8HQS - chains F and G of the 7 polymer chains in the assembly; structure by electron microscopy, 3.20 A resolution.

Chain F:
Molecule: Non-structural maintenance of chromosomes element 1
Source organism: Saccharomyces cerevisiae S288C
Notes: EC 2.3.2.27
UniProt: Q07913 (NSE1_YEAST); residues 1-336 here = UniProt positions 1-336
Amino-acid sequence (336 residues; numbered 1 to 336; the number before each row is that of its first residue):
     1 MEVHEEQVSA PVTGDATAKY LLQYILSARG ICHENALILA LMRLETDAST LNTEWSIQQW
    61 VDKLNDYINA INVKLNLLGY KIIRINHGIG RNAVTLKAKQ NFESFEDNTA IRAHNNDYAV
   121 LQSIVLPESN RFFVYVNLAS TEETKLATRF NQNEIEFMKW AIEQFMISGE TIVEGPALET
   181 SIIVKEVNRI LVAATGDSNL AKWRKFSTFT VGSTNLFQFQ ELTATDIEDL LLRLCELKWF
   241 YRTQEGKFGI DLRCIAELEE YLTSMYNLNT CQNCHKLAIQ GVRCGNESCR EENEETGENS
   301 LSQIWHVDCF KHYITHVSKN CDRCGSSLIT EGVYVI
Not modelled in the structure: 1-10, 104-107
UniProt features mapped onto this chain:
  - zinc finger: L268 to S327 (RING-type)

Chain G:
Molecule: Non-structural maintenance of chromosome element 3
Source organism: Saccharomyces cerevisiae S288C
UniProt: Q05541 (NSE3_YEAST); numbering as in UniProt (aligned over 1-303)
Amino-acid sequence (303 residues; numbered 1 to 303; the number before each row is that of its first residue):
     1 MSSIDNDSDV DLTEDLAVAK IVKENPVARK MVRYILSRGE SQNSIITRNK LQSVIHEAAR
    61 EENIAKPSFS KMFMDINAIL YNVYGFELQG LPSKNNMNAG GNGSNSNTNK SMPEPLGHRA
   121 QKFILLNNVP HSKNFDDFKI LQSAHTYEEL IVTGEYIGDD IASGTSNTLE SKLSTDRDLV
   181 YKGVLSVILC IVFFSKNNIL HQELIKFLET FGIPSDGSKI AILNITIEDL IKSLEKREYI
   241 VRLEEKSDTD GEVISYRIGR RTQAELGLES LEKLVQEIMG LEKEQTKSLH DDIIKSIGDS
   301 YSI
Not modelled in the structure: 1-6, 100-111

Chain F / chain G interface:
Contacting residue pairs - 93 pairs, chain F then chain G:
  P11(F) - D11(G)
  P11(F) - E14(G)
  V12(F) - D7(G)
  K19(F) - Y81(G)
  K19(F) - N82(G)  hydrogen bond (side chain-backbone)
  K19(F) - V83(G)
  K19(F) - Y84(G)
  K19(F) - G85(G)
  Y20(F) - V129(G)  hydrophobic
  Y20(F) - P130(G)  hydrogen bond (side chain-backbone)
  Y20(F) - H131(G)
  Y20(F) - S132(G)
  L22(F) - V83(G)
  L22(F) - Y84(G)  hydrophobic
  Q23(F) - Y84(G)  hydrogen bond (side chain-backbone)
  Q23(F) - F86(G)
  Q23(F) - N127(G)  hydrogen bond
  Y24(F) - F135(G)  hydrophobic
  Y24(F) - F138(G)
  Y24(F) - K172(G)
  S27(F) - K172(G)  hydrogen bond
  S27(F) - S174(G)  hydrogen bond (backbone-side chain)
  A28(F) - E170(G)
  R29(F) - S174(G)
  R29(F) - T175(G)
  I31(F) - E170(G)
  C32(F) - E170(G)
  L39(F) - F138(G)  hydrophobic
  A40(F) - F135(G)  hydrophobic
  R43(F) - N134(G)  hydrogen bond (backbone-side chain)
  R43(F) - F138(G)
  T46(F) - N134(G)
  D47(F) - N134(G)  hydrogen bond
  K74(F) - D15(G)
  L75(F) - V83(G)  hydrophobic
  L75(F) - Y84(G)  hydrophobic
  L78(F) - R29(G)
  L78(F) - R33(G)  hydrogen bond (backbone-side chain)
  L78(F) - I79(G)  hydrophobic
  L78(F) - V83(G)  hydrophobic
  G79(F) - R33(G)  hydrogen bond (backbone-side chain)
  Y80(F) - R33(G)  hydrogen bond
  Y80(F) - Y84(G)
  V94(F) - L169(G)  hydrophobic
  K97(F) - L169(G)
  N101(F) - Q142(G)
  F102(F) - Q142(G)
  F102(F) - H145(G)
  E103(F) - F138(G)
  E103(F) - L141(G)
  E103(F) - Q142(G)
  R112(F) - H145(G)  hydrogen bond (backbone-side chain)
  R112(F) - E148(G)  salt bridge
  A113(F) - H145(G)
  A113(F) - E148(G)
  H114(F) - L141(G)
  H114(F) - H145(G)  hydrogen bond
  Y118(F) - L141(G)  hydrophobic
  Y135(F) - Y84(G)  hydrogen bond
  N137(F) - R33(G)
  E142(F) - R33(G)
  T144(F) - R33(G)
  T144(F) - Y34(G)
  K145(F) - R33(G)
  K145(F) - S37(G)
  T148(F) - S41(G)
  T148(F) - Q42(G)
  R149(F) - R177(G)
  E228(F) - D159(G)
  L232(F) - Y156(G)  hydrophobic
  L232(F) - I157(G)
  L232(F) - G158(G)
  R233(F) - R177(G)
  C235(F) - G164(G)
  E236(F) - Y156(G)  hydrogen bond
  E236(F) - S174(G)
  E236(F) - T175(G)
  E236(F) - D176(G)
  E236(F) - R177(G)  salt bridge
  L237(F) - T175(G)
  K238(F) - N167(G)  hydrogen bond
  K238(F) - L169(G)  hydrogen bond (side chain-backbone)
  K238(F) - E170(G)
  Y241(F) - T165(G)
  R242(F) - G158(G)  hydrogen bond (side chain-backbone)
  R242(F) - D159(G)  salt bridge
  R242(F) - I161(G)  hydrogen bond (side chain-backbone)
  R242(F) - A162(G)
  R242(F) - S163(G)
  R242(F) - G164(G)
  R242(F) - T165(G)
  T243(F) - A162(G)
  Q244(F) - A162(G)
Also at the interface, not in a pair above, chain F (58 interface residues in all): A16, L26, H33, L77, A98, F132, F217, E245, G246
Also at the interface, not in a pair above, chain G (56 interface residues in all): A19, V22, K30, K133, D137, K139, E149, T168, S171, D178

Overview:
58 residues of chain F and 56 residues of chain G are in contact; the contacts include 19 hydrogen bonds and 3
salt bridges. Among the polar pairs are R112(F)-E148(G), E236(F)-R177(G) and R242(F)-D159(G).
Here chain F is Non-structural maintenance of chromosomes element 1 and chain G is Non-structural maintenance
of chromosome element 3, both from Saccharomyces cerevisiae S288C. Entry 8HQS (Cryo-EM structure of 8-subunit
Smc5/6 head region) was determined by electron microscopy, deposited together with 7YLM, 7YMD, 7YQH, 8I13,
8I21, 8I4U and 6 further entries.
